1NAG - chain A; structure by X-ray diffraction, 1.90 A resolution.

[Chain A]
Molecule: Bovine pancreatic trypsin inhibitor
From: Bos taurus
UniProtKB: P00974 (BPT1_BOVIN); residues 1-58 here correspond to UniProt positions 36-93 (UniProt number = residue number + 35)
Chain sequence (58 residues; each row starts with the number of its first residue):
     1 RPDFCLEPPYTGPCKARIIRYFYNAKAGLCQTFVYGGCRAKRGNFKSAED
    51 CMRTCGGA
Disordered / not traced: 57-58
Cystine bridges: C5-C55, C14-C38, C30-C51
Differences from the reference sequence: conflict G43 (Asn78 in P00974)
Curated features (UniProtKB/Swiss-Prot):
  - site: K15, A16 (Reactive bond for trypsin)

[Overview]
Chain A is Bovine pancreatic trypsin inhibitor (Bos taurus); the structure, Crevice-forming mutants in the
rigid core of bovine pancreatic trypsin inhibitor: crystal structures of F22A, Y23A ..., was determined by
X-ray diffraction (same publication as 1BTI, 1FAN and 1BPT).
